Entry 9BTL (electron microscopy, 2.96 A resolution); this record covers chains H and L of the 8 polymer chains in the assembly.

Chain H:
Name: 41328-a.01 heavy chain
Organism: Macaca mulatta
Amino-acid sequence (245 residues; numbered 1 to 225 plus 20 insertion-coded residues; the number before each row is that of its first residue; a row labelled like 82A-82C holds insertion residues (82A, then the next letters in order)):
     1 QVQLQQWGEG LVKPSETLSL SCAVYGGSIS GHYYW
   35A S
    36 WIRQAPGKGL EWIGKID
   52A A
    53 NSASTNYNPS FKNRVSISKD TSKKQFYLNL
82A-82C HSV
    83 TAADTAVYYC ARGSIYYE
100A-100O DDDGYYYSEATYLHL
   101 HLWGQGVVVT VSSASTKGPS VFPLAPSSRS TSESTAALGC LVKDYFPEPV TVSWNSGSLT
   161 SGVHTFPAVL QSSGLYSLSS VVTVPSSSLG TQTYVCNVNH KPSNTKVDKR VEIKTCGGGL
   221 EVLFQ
Not modelled in the structure: 114-225
Cystine bridges: Cys22-Cys92

Chain L:
Name: 41328-a.01 light chain
Organism: Macaca mulatta
Amino-acid sequence (216 residues; each row starts with the number of its first residue; note: 1 number in that range is skipped by the numbering (no residue carries it; nothing is unmodelled there); a row labelled like 27A-27B holds insertion residues (27A, then the next letters in order)):
     1 QSVLTQPPS
    11 ASEAARKRVS ISCSGSF
27A-27B SN
    28 IGTNSVSWYQ HLPGTAPKLL IYHNGQRASG VSDRFSGSKS GTSASLAISA LQTEDEADYY
    88 CATWDDML
95A-95B NG
    96 YFFGAGTRLT VLGQPKAAPS VTLFPPSSEE LQANKATLVC LISDFYPGAV EVAWKADGSA
   156 VNAGVETTKP SKQSNNKYAA SSYLSLTSDQ WKSHKSYSCQ VTHEGSTVEK TVAPAECS
Not modelled in the structure: 105-213
Cystine bridges: Cys23-Cys88

Chain H / chain L interface:
Residue-residue contacts - 35 pairs, chain H then chain L:
  Ile37(H) with Phe98(L), hydrophobic
  Gln39(H) with His38(L), hydrogen bond
  Gly44(H) with Tyr87(L)
  Leu45(H) with Pro44(L), hydrophobic; Tyr87(L); Phe98(L)
  Trp47(H) with Gly95B(L); Tyr96(L)
  Lys50(H) with Trp91(L)
  Asn60(H) with Phe97(L)
  Tyr91(H) with Thr42(L); Ala43(L), hydrophobic
  Tyr98(H) with His50(L)
  Tyr99(H) with His50(L)
  Ala100J(H) with Trp91(L)
  Thr100K(H) with Thr30(L); Asn31(L), hydrogen bond; Ser32(L), hydrogen bond (backbone-side chain)
  Tyr100L(H) with Ser32(L); His50(L)
  Leu100M(H) with Ser34(L), hydrogen bond (backbone-side chain); Trp91(L), hydrophobic; Tyr96(L)
  His100N(H) with Ser34(L); Tyr36(L); Tyr49(L); His50(L), hydrogen bond
  Leu100O(H) with Tyr36(L), hydrogen bond (backbone-side chain); Leu46(L); Tyr96(L), hydrophobic; Phe98(L), hydrophobic
  His101(H) with Leu46(L)
  Trp103(H) with Tyr36(L), hydrophobic; Pro44(L), hydrogen bond (side chain-backbone)
  Gly104(H) with Ala43(L)
Interface residues without a listed pair, chain H (22 interface residues in all): Asn58, Tyr59, Pro61
Interface residues without a listed pair, chain L (19 interface residues in all): Asn95A

In short:
Chain H and chain L form an interface of 22 and 19 residues respectively; the contacts include 7 hydrogen
bonds. Among the polar pairs are Gln39(H)-His38(L), Thr100K(H)-Asn31(L) and Thr100K(H)-Ser32(L).
Here chain H is 41328-a.01 heavy chain and chain L is 41328-a.01 light chain, both from Macaca mulatta. Entry
9BTL (Cryo-EM structure of rhesus antibody 41328-a.01 in complex with HIV-1 Env BG505 DS-SOSIP) was determined
by electron microscopy, deposited together with 9BNK, 9BNM, 9BNP, 9BTH, 9BTI, 9BTJ and 9BTV.
